9KI1 - chains p and r of the 60 polymer chains in the assembly; structure by electron microscopy, 3.30 A resolution.

[Chain p (and r)]
Name: Tail fiber protein S
From: Escherichia phage Mu
Notes: chain r of this document is another copy of the same molecule, construct and numbering; everything in this record applies to it too
UniProtKB: Q9T1V0 (S1_BPMU); residue numbers follow UniProt; this construct covers 1-504
Sequence (504 residues; numbered 1 to 504; the number before each row is that of its first residue):
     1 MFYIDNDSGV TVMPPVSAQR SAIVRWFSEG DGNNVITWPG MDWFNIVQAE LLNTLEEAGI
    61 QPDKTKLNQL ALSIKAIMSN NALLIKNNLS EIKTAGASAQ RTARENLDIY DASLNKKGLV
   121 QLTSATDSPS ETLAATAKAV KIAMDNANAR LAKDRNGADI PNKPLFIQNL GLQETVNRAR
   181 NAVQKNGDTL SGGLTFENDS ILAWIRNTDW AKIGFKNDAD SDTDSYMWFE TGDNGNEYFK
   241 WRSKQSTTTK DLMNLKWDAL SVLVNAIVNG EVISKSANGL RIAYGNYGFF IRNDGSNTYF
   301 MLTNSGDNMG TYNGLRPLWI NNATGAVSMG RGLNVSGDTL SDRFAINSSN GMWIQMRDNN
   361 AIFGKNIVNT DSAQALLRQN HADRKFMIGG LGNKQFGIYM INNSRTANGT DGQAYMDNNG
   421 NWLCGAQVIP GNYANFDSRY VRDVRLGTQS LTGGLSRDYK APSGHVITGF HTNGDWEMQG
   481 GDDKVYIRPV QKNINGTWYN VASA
Not modelled in the structure: 31-33, 112-504

[Interface between chain p and chain r]
Contacting residue pairs (82):
  Met-1(p) with Ile-46(r)
  Phe-2(p) with Trp-43(r); Ile-46(r), hydrophobic; Glu-50(r)
  Tyr-3(p) with Ser-21(r), hydrogen bond (side chain-backbone); Ala-22(r), hydrogen bond (side chain-backbone); Ile-23(r); Val-24(r), hydrophobic; Arg-25(r)
  Ile-4(p) with Arg-25(r); Phe-27(r), hydrophobic; Thr-37(r); Trp-38(r)
  Asp-5(p) with Ser-17(r); Ala-18(r); Arg-20(r)
  Asn-6(p) with Trp-38(r); Pro-39(r)
  Asp-7(p) with Arg-20(r), salt bridge
  Ser-8(p) with Thr-37(r), hydrogen bond; Trp-38(r)
  Gly-9(p) with Arg-25(r); Trp-26(r)
  Val-10(p) with Arg-25(r); Trp-26(r), hydrogen bond (backbone-backbone); Phe-27(r); Ser-28(r)
  Thr-11(p) with Ile-23(r); Val-24(r); Arg-25(r); Trp-26(r)
  Met-13(p) with Trp-26(r), hydrophobic
  Pro-14(p) with Phe-27(r); Ser-28(r)
  Met-41(p) with Phe-27(r), hydrophobic; Glu-29(r), hydrogen bond (backbone-side chain)
  Phe-44(p) with Phe-27(r), hydrophobic; Trp-43(r), hydrophobic
  Asn-45(p) with Trp-26(r); Phe-27(r), hydrogen bond (side chain-backbone)
  Gln-48(p) with Arg-25(r), hydrogen bond (side chain-backbone); Trp-26(r); Trp-43(r)
  Ala-49(p) with Trp-26(r), hydrophobic
  Leu-51(p) with Glu-50(r)
  Lys-64(p) with Val-16(r); Ser-17(r); Ala-18(r); Gln-19(r)
  Leu-67(p) with Met-13(r), hydrophobic; Ala-49(r), hydrophobic; Glu-50(r); Asn-53(r)
  Asn-68(p) with Asn-53(r)
  Leu-70(p) with Thr-54(r)
  Ala-71(p) with Thr-54(r)
  Ile-74(p) with Ile-74(r), hydrophobic; Ile-77(r), hydrophobic
  Lys-75(p) with Glu-57(r), salt bridge; Asn-81(r)
  Met-78(p) with Ile-77(r), hydrophobic; Met-78(r), hydrophobic; Asn-81(r); Ala-82(r), hydrophobic
  Leu-83(p) with Ala-82(r); Leu-83(r), hydrogen bond (backbone-backbone)
  Leu-84(p) with Asn-81(r); Leu-83(r)
  Ile-85(p) with Ala-82(r); Leu-83(r)
  Asn-88(p) with Ile-92(r); Ala-99(r), hydrogen bond (side chain-backbone); Asn-106(r), hydrogen bond (backbone-side chain)
  Leu-89(p) with Leu-89(r), hydrophobic; Asn-106(r)
  Ile-92(p) with Leu-107(r), hydrophobic
  Lys-93(p) with Asn-106(r)
  Gln-100(p) with Asn-106(r); Asp-108(r), hydrogen bond
  Ala-103(p) with Leu-107(r), hydrophobic
  Arg-104(p) with Leu-107(r), hydrogen bond (side chain-backbone)
  Ile-109(p) with Ile-109(r), hydrophobic
Interface residues without a listed pair, chain p (44 interface residues in all): Val-12, Gly-40, Val-47, Leu-52, Ser-90, Leu-107
Interface residues without a listed pair, chain r (45 interface residues in all): Ile-36, Phe-44, Val-47, Leu-51, Asn-80, Glu-91, Ala-103

[Overview]
44 residues of chain p face 45 of chain r across their interface; the contacts include 12 hydrogen bonds and 2
salt bridges. Among the polar pairs are Asp-7(p)/Arg-20(r), Lys-75(p)/Glu-57(r) and Tyr-3(p)/Ser-21(r).
Both chains are Tail fiber protein S (Escherichia phage Mu). Entry 9KI1 (Baseplate structure of Escherichia
phage Mu) was determined by electron microscopy, deposited together with 9LJ8, 9JOD, 9KHX, 9KHY and 9KNU.
